8F1K - chains J and K of the 10 polymer chains in the assembly; structure by electron microscopy, 2.80 A resolution.

[Chain J]
Name: DNA-directed RNA polymerase subunit beta'
From: Escherichia coli
Notes: EC 2.7.7.6
Reference sequence: P0A8T7 (RPOC_ECOLI); residues 1-1407 here = UniProt positions 1-1407
Amino-acid sequence (1430 residues; numbered 1 to 1430; the number before each row is that of its first residue):
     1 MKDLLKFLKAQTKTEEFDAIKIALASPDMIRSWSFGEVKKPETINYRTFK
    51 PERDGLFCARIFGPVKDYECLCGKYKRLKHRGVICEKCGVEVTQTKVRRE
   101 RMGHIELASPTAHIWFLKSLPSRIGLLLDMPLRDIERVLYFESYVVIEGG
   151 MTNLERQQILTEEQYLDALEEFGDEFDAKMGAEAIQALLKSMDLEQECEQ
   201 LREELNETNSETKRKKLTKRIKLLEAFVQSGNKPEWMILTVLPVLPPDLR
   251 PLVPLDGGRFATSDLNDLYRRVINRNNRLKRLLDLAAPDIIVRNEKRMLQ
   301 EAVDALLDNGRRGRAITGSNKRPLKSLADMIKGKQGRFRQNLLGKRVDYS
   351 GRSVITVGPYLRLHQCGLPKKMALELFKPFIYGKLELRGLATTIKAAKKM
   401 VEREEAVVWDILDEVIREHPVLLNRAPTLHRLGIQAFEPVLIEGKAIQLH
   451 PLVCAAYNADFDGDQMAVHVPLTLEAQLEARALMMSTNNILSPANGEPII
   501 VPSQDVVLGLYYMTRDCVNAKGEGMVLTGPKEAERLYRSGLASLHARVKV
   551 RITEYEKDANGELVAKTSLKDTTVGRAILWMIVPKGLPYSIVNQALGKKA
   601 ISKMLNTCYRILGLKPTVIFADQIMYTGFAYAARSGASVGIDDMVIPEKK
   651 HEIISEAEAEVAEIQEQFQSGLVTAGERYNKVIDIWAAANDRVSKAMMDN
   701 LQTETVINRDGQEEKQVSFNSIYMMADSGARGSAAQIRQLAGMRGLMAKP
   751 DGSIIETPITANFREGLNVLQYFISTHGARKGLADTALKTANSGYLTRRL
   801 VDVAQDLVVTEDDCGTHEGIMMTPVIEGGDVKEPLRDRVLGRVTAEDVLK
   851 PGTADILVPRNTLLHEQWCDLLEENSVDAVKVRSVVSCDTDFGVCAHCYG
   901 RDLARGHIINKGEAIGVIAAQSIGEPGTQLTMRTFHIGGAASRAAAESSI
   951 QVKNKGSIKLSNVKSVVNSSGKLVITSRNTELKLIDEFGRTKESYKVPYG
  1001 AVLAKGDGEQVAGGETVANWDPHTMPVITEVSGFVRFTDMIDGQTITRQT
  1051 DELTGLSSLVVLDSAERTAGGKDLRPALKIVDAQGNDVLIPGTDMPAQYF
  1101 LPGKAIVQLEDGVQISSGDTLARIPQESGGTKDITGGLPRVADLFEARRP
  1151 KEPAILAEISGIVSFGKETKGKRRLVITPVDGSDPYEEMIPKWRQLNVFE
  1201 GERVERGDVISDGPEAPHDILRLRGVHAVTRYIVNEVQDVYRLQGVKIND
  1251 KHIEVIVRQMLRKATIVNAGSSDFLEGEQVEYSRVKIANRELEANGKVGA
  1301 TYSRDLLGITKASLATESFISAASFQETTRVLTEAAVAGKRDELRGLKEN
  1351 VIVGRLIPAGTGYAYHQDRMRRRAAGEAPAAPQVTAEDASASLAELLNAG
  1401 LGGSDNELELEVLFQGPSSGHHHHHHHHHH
Disordered / not traced: 1-2, 935-947, 1127-1135, 1374-1430
Sequence notes: expression tag (1408-1430)
Metal / ion sites: Zn2+ site 1: Cys70, Cys72, Cys85, Cys88; Mg2+: Asp460, Asp462, Asp464; Zn2+ site 2: Cys814, Cys888, Cys895, Cys898
UniProt features mapped onto this chain:
  - binding site (Zn(2+)): Cys70, Cys72, Cys85, Cys88, Cys814, Cys888, Cys895, Cys898
  - binding site (Mg(2+)): Asp460, Asp462, Asp464
  - modified residue: Lys983 (N6-acetyllysine)
  - mutagenesis: Gln504 (Q504P: Resistant to antibiotics salinamide A and B), Asn690 (N690D: Resistant to antibiotics salinamide A and B), Met697 (M697V: Resistant to antibiotics salinamide A and B), Ala735 (A735T: Resistant to antibiotics salinamide A and B), Arg738 (R738C/H/P/S: Resistant to antibiotics salinamide A and B), Ala748 (A748E: Resistant to antibiotics salinamide A and B), Pro758 (P758S/T: Resistant to antibiotics salinamide A and B), Phe763 (F763C: Resistant to antibiotics salinamide A and B), Ser775 (S775A: Resistant to antibiotics salinamide A and B), Ala779 (A779T/V: Resistant to antibiotics salinamide A and B), Arg780 (R780C: Resistant to antibiotics salinamide A and B), Gly782 (G782A/C: Resistant to antibiotics salinamide A and B), 1 further mutagenesis entry in UniProt

[Chain K]
Name: DNA-directed RNA polymerase subunit omega
From: Escherichia coli
Notes: EC 2.7.7.6
Reference sequence: P0A800 (RPOZ_ECOLI); residues 1-91 here = UniProt positions 1-91
Amino-acid sequence (91 residues; numbered 1 to 91; the number before each row is that of its first residue):
     1 MARVTVQDAVEKIGNRFDLVLVAARRARQMQVGGKDPLVPEENDKTTVIA
    51 LREIEEGLINNQILDVRERQEQQEQEAAELQAVTAIAEGRR
Disordered / not traced: 1, 81-91

[Chain J / chain K interface]
Contacting residue pairs (36; chain J residue first):
  His364(J) - Val4(K)
  Glu414(J) - Lys45(K)
  Val415(J) - Lys45(K)
  Arg417(J) - Asn43(K)  hydrogen bond (side chain-backbone)
  Arg417(J) - Asp44(K)  salt bridge
  Glu418(J) - Ala2(K)
  Glu418(J) - Asp44(K)
  Glu418(J) - Lys45(K)  hydrogen bond (side chain-backbone)
  Glu418(J) - Val48(K)
  Glu438(J) - Arg3(K)
  Leu474(J) - Ala27(K)
  Leu474(J) - Arg28(K)
  Leu474(J) - Gln31(K)
  Leu474(J) - Thr47(K)
  Glu475(J) - Ala24(K)
  Glu475(J) - Arg28(K)  salt bridge
  Leu478(J) - Ala23(K)
  Leu478(J) - Ala24(K)
  Leu478(J) - Thr47(K)
  Glu479(J) - Val20(K)
  Arg481(J) - Arg3(K)  hydrogen bond (side chain-backbone)
  Arg481(J) - Leu51(K)
  Ala482(J) - Val6(K)  hydrophobic
  Ala482(J) - Arg16(K)  hydrogen bond (backbone-side chain)
  Ala482(J) - Val20(K)  hydrophobic
  Leu483(J) - Arg16(K)
  Leu483(J) - Phe17(K)  hydrophobic
  Thr487(J) - Val4(K)  hydrogen bond (side chain-backbone)
  Asn488(J) - Arg16(K)
  Leu614(J) - Gln7(K)
  Lys615(J) - Thr5(K)
  Arg905(J) - Arg16(K)
  Asn910(J) - Asn15(K)  hydrogen bond
  Glu913(J) - Phe17(K)
  Gly1360(J) - Phe17(K)
  Thr1361(J) - Phe17(K)
Also at the interface, not in a pair above, chain J (27 interface residues in all): Arg362, Gln477, Lys911, Gly912, Ala1364
Also at the interface, not in a pair above, chain K (24 interface residues in all): Leu21, Glu42, Thr46

[Overview]
Chain J and chain K form an interface of 27 and 24 residues respectively; the contacts include 6 hydrogen
bonds and 2 salt bridges. Polar pairs include Arg417(J)-Asp44(K), Glu475(J)-Arg28(K) and Arg417(J)-Asn43(K).
Here chain J is DNA-directed RNA polymerase subunit beta' and chain K is DNA-directed RNA polymerase subunit
omega, both from Escherichia coli. Entry 8F1K (SigN RNA polymerase early-melted intermediate bound to full
duplex DNA fragment dhsU36 (-12T)) was determined by electron microscopy, deposited together with 8F1I and
8F1J.
